Entry 1E0O (X-ray diffraction, 2.80 A resolution); this record covers chains C and D of the 4 polymer chains in the assembly.

Chain C:
Molecule: Fibroblast growth factor 1
From: Homo sapiens
UniProtKB: P05230 (FGF1_HUMAN); residues 1-140 here correspond to UniProt positions 16-155 (UniProt number = residue number + 15)
Sequence (140 residues; numbered 1 to 140; the number before each row is that of its first residue):
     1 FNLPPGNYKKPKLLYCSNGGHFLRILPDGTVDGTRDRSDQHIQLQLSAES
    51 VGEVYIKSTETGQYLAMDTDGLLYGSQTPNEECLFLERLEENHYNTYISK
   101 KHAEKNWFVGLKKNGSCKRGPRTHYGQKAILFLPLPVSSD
Not modelled in the structure: 1-8, 139-140
Metal / ion sites: Ni2+: His93 (shared with His254(D) of chain D)
UniProt features mapped onto this chain:
  - region: Lys112 to Lys128 (Heparin-binding)
  - motif: Lys9 to Lys12 (Nuclear localization signal)
  - binding site (heparin): Asn18

Chain D:
Molecule: Fibroblast growth factor receptor 2
From: Homo sapiens
UniProtKB: P21802 (FGR2_HUMAN); residue numbers follow UniProt; this construct covers 148-366
Sequence (219 residues; each row starts with the number of its first residue):
   148 SNNKRAPYWTNTEKMEKRLHAVPAANTVKFRCPAGGNPMPTMRWLKNGKE
   198 FKQEHRIGGYKVRNQHWSLIMESVVPSDKGNYTCVVENEYGSINHTYHLD
   248 VVERSPHRPILQAGLPANASTVVGGDVEFVCKVYSDAQPHIQWIKHVEKN
   298 GSKYGPDGLPYLKVLKAAGVNTTDKEIEVLYIRNVTFEDAGEYTCLAGNS
   348 IGISFHSAWLTVLPAPGRE
Not modelled in the structure: 148, 294-309, 361-366
Cystine bridges: Cys179-Cys231, Cys278-Cys342
Metal / ion sites: Ni2+ site 1: His245, Asp247; Ni2+ site 2: His254 (shared with His93(C) of chain C); Ni2+ site 3: His287 (shared with 1 residue of chain B)
UniProt features mapped onto this chain:
  - region: Lys161 to Arg178 (Heparin-binding)
  - glycosylation (N-linked (GlcNAc...) asparagine): Asn228, Asn241, Asn265, Asn297, Asn318, Asn331
  - natural variant: Ala172 (A172F: In PS), Arg203 (R203C: In breast cancer samples), Ser252 to Pro253 (sequence variant, change not given here; In PS), Ser252 (S252F: In APRS; S252L; S252W: In APRS and PS), Pro253 (P253R: In APRS), Pro263 (P263L: In CS), Ser267 (S267P: In CS), Thr268 (T268TG: In CS), Val269 to Val270 (deletion: In SCS), Gly272 (G272V: In an ovarian serous carcinoma sample), Asp273 (deletion: In PS), Phe276 (F276V: In CS), 26 further natural variant entries in UniProt
  - mutagenesis: Asn265 (N265Q: Reduced N-glycosylation. Reduced expression at the cell surface)

Chain C / chain D interface:
Pairs across the interface - 35 pairs, chain C then chain D:
  Tyr15(C) with Lys164(D); Leu166(D), hydrogen bond (side chain-backbone); His167(D); Ala168(D), hydrogen bond (side chain-backbone)
  Ser17(C) with Lys164(D), hydrogen bond (backbone-side chain)
  Gly19(C) with Lys164(D)
  Gly20(C) with Lys164(D)
  Phe22(C) with Leu166(D), hydrophobic
  Arg35(C) with Glu163(D), hydrogen bond (side chain-backbone); Lys164(D); Arg165(D)
  Arg37(C) with Asp247(D), salt bridge
  Glu87(C) with Arg255(D), salt bridge
  Arg88(C) with Ala260(D)
  Leu89(C) with Arg251(D); His254(D); Arg255(D); Ile257(D), hydrophobic
  Glu90(C) with Ile257(D)
  Glu91(C) with Ile257(D); Gln259(D); Ala260(D), hydrogen bond (side chain-backbone)
  Asn92(C) with Pro170(D)
  His93(C) with Arg251(D), hydrogen bond (backbone-side chain); His254(D), hydrogen bond; Ile257(D)
  Tyr94(C) with Ala168(D); Val169(D); Pro170(D); Arg251(D)
  Asn95(C) with Arg251(D), hydrogen bond
  Leu133(C) with Ala168(D); Val169(D), hydrophobic; Arg251(D)
  Leu135(C) with Val249(D), hydrophobic
Interface residues without a listed pair, chain C (22 interface residues in all): Asn18, Val51, Tyr125, Pro134
Interface residues without a listed pair, chain D (17 interface residues in all): Ile350

Summary:
The interface between chain C and chain D involves 22 residues on one side and 17 on the other; the contacts
include 8 hydrogen bonds and 2 salt bridges. Polar contacts include Arg37(C)-Asp247(D), Glu87(C)-Arg255(D) and
Tyr15(C)-Leu166(D).
Here chain C is Fibroblast growth factor 1 and chain D is Fibroblast growth factor receptor 2, both from Homo
sapiens. Entry 1E0O (Crystal structure of a ternary FGF1-FGFR2-heparin complex) was determined by X-ray
diffraction.
